PDB entry 6SWV | X-ray diffraction, 1.43 A resolution | chain AAA

== Chain AAA ==
Molecule: Cationic trypsin
Organism: Bos taurus
Notes: EC 3.4.21.4
UniProt: P00760 (TRY1_BOVIN); residues -4 to 241 here correspond to UniProt positions 1-246 (UniProt number = residue number + 5)
Chain sequence (246 residues; each row starts with the number of its first residue; numbers below 1 keep their minus sign (Met-4 is residue -4)):
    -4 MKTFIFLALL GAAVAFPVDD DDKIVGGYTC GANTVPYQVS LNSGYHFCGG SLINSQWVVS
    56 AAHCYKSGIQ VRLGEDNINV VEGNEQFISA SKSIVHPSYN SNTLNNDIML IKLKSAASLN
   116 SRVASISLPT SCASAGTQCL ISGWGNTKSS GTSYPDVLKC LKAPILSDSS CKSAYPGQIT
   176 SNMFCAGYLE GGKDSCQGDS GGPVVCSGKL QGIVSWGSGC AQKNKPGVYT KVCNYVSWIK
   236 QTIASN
Disordered / not traced: -4 to 18
UniProt features mapped onto this chain:
  - active site (Charge relay system): His58, Asp102, Ser195
  - binding site (Ca(2+)): Glu70, Asn72, Val75, Glu80
  - binding site (substrate): Asp189, Ser190, Gln192, Gly193, Ser195
Disulfides: Cys25-Cys155, Cys43-Cys59, Cys127-Cys228, Cys134-Cys201, Cys166-Cys180, Cys191-Cys215
Bound ions: Ca2+: Glu70, Asn72, Val75, Glu80
Residues lining bound ligands: benzamidine (BEN): Asp189, Ser190, Cys191, Gln192, Ser195, Val209, Ser210, Trp211, Gly212, Gly214, Cys215, Gly222, Tyr224

== Summary ==
Bound to chain AAA: benzamidine. Glu70, Asn72, Val75 and Glu80 form the Ca2+ site. Curated annotation
(UniProt) lists 3 active-site residues, 4 Ca2+-binding residues and 5 substrate-binding residues.
Chain AAA is Cationic trypsin (Bos taurus); the structure, Trypsin fast data collection, was determined by
X-ray diffraction together with 6Y8G from the same study.
